PDB entry 8OYC | X-ray diffraction, 2.50 A resolution | chains A and D of the 3 polymer chains in the assembly

Chain A:
Molecule: Deoxyribodipyrimidine photo-lyase
Organism: Methanosarcina mazei Go1
Notes: EC 4.1.99.3
UniProt: Q8PYK9 (Q8PYK9_METMA); residue numbers follow UniProt; this construct covers 1-464
Sequence (498 residues; row label = number of the first residue in the row; numbers below 1 keep their minus sign (Met-19 is residue -19)):
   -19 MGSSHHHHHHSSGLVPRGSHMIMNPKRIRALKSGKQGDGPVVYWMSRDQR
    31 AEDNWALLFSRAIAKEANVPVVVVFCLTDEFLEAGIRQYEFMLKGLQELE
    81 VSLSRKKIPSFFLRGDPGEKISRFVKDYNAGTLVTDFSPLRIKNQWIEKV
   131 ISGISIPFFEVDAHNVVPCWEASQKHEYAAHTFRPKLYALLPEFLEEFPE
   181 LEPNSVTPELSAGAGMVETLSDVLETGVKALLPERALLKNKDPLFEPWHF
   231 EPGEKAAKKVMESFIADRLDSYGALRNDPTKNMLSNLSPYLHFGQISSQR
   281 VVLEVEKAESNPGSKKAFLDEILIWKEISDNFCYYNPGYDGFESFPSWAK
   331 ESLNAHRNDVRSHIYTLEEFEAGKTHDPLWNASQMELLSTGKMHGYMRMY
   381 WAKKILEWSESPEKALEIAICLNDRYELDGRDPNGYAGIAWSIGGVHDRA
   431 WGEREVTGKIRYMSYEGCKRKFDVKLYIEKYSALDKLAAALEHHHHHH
Disordered / not traced: -19 to 1, 190-197, 470-478
Construct notes: initiating methionine (-19); expression tag (-18 to 0, 465-478)
Residues lining bound ligands: dihydroflavine-adenine dinucleotide (FDA): Tyr252, Leu264, Ser265, Asn266, Leu267, Ser268, Leu271, Phe298, Glu301, Ile302, Trp305, Lys306, Ser309, Lys372, Met373, Gly375, Arg378, Met379, Trp381, Ala382, Asn403, Glu407, Asp409, Gly410, Asp412, Asn414, Gly415, Gly418, Ile419, Ser422

Chain D:
Molecule: Counterstrand-oligonucleotide
Sequence (14 nucleotides; row label = number of the first residue in the row):
     1 TTGCGCGAAGCCGA

How chain A and chain D interact:
Contacting residue pairs (24):
  Lys155(A) - DG13(D)  salt bridge to the phosphate
  Tyr158(A) - DC11(D)  sugar contact
  Tyr158(A) - DC12(D)  sugar contact
  Thr162(A) - DC12(D)  phosphate contact
  Trp328(A) - DG10(D)  phosphate contact
  Arg429(A) - DA8(D)  hydrogen bond to the base
  Arg429(A) - DA9(D)  hydrogen bond to the base
  Arg429(A) - DG10(D)  base contact
  Ala430(A) - DA9(D)  sugar contact
  Ala430(A) - DG10(D)  sugar contact
  Trp431(A) - DA8(D)  base contact
  Trp431(A) - DA9(D)  sugar contact
  Gly432(A) - DA8(D)  phosphate contact
  Gly432(A) - DA9(D)  sugar contact
  Glu433(A) - DA9(D)  phosphate contact
  Lys439(A) - DA9(D)  phosphate contact
  Lys439(A) - DG10(D)  salt bridge to the phosphate
  Lys449(A) - DT1(D)  phosphate contact
  Arg450(A) - DT1(D)  sugar contact
  Arg450(A) - DT2(D)  base contact
  Arg450(A) - DG3(D)  hydrogen bond to the base
  Lys451(A) - DT1(D)  phosphate contact
  Phe452(A) - DT1(D)  phosphate contact
  Asp453(A) - DT1(D)  phosphate contact
Interface residues without a listed pair, chain A (18 interface residues in all): Glu157, His161, Lys166
Interface residues without a listed pair, chain D (10 interface residues in all): DC4

Overview:
18 residues of chain A and 10 residues of chain D are in contact, with 3 hydrogen bonds and 2 salt bridges.
Polar contacts include Arg429(A)-DA8(D), Arg429(A)-DA9(D) and Arg450(A)-DG3(D). Chain A binds
dihydroflavine-adenine dinucleotide.
Chain A is Deoxyribodipyrimidine photo-lyase (Methanosarcina mazei Go1) and chain D is
Counterstrand-oligonucleotide; the structure, Time-resolved SFX structure of the class II photolyase complexed
with a thymine dimer (100 microsecond timpeoint), was determined by X-ray diffraction (same publication as
8OET, 8OY3, 8OY4, 8OY5, 8OY6, 8OY7 and 4 further entries).
